7X49 - chains B and D of the 6 polymer chains in the assembly; structure by electron microscopy, 3.13 A resolution.

[Chain B]
Molecule: VP2
Source organism: Coxsackievirus B1
UniProt: A0A2S0RQC2 (A0A2S0RQC2_9ENTO); residues 1-263 here correspond to UniProt positions 70-332 (UniProt number = residue number + 69)
Sequence (263 residues; row label = number of the first residue in the row):
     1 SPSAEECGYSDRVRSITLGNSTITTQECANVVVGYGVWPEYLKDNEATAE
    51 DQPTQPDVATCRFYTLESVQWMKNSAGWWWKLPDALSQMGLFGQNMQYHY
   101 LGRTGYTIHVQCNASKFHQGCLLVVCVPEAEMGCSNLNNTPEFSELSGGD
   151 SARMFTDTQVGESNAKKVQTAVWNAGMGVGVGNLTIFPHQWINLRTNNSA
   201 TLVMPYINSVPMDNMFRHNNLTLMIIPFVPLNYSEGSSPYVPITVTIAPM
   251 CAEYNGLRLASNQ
Not modelled in the structure: 1-9, 262-263

[Chain D]
Molecule: Capsid protein VP4
Source organism: Coxsackievirus B1
UniProt: A0A2S1FMR1 (A0A2S1FMR1_9ENTO); numbering as in UniProt (aligned over 1-69)
Sequence (69 residues; numbered 1 to 69; the number before each row is that of its first residue):
     1 MGAQVSTQKTGAHETGLNASGNSVIHYTNINYYKDAASNSANRQDFTQDP
    51 GKFTEPVKDIMVKTMPALN
Not modelled in the structure: 13-24
Sequence notes: conflict Val-24 (Ile in A0A2S1FMR1)

[How chain B and chain D interact]
Pairs across the interface (18):
  Ser-10(B) / Asn-69(D)  hydrogen bond (side chain-backbone)
  Asp-11(B) / Asn-69(D)
  Arg-12(B) / Leu-68(D)
  Arg-14(B) / Lys-58(D)
  Arg-14(B) / Asp-59(D)  salt bridge
  Asn-30(B) / Val-57(D)
  Asn-30(B) / Asp-59(D)  hydrogen bond (side chain-backbone)
  Asn-30(B) / Met-61(D)
  Val-31(B) / Val-57(D)
  Val-31(B) / Lys-58(D)  hydrogen bond (backbone-backbone)
  Val-32(B) / Pro-56(D)
  Val-33(B) / Pro-56(D)  hydrogen bond (backbone-backbone)
  Val-33(B) / Lys-58(D)
  Gly-34(B) / Pro-56(D)
  Tyr-35(B) / Lys-52(D)
  Tyr-35(B) / Phe-53(D)  hydrophobic
  Trp-38(B) / Lys-58(D)
  Thr-196(B) / Leu-68(D)
Other interface residues (no listed pair), chain B (14 interface residues in all): Cys-28, Gly-36

[Summary]
The interface between chain B and chain D involves 14 residues on one side and 9 on the other; the contacts
include 4 hydrogen bonds and 1 salt bridge. Polar contacts include Arg-14(B)/Asp-59(D), Ser-10(B)/Asn-69(D)
and Asn-30(B)/Asp-59(D).
Here chain B is VP2 and chain D is Capsid protein VP4, both from Coxsackievirus B1. Entry 7X49 (Cryo-EM
structure of Coxsackievirus B1 mature virion in complex with nAb 8A10 (classified from CVB1 mature ...) was
determined by electron microscopy together with 7X2G, 7X2I, 7X2O, 7X2T, 7X2W, 7X35 and 7 further entries from
the same study.
